5CD4 - chains J and K of the 12 polymer chains in the assembly; structure by X-ray diffraction, 3.20 A resolution.

[Chain J (and K)]
Name: CRISPR system Cascade subunit CasB
Organism: Escherichia coli
Notes: chain K of this document is another copy of the same molecule, construct and numbering; everything in this record applies to it too
Reference sequence: P76632 (CSE2_ECOLI); residue numbers follow UniProt; this construct covers 1-160
Amino-acid sequence (165 residues; numbered -4 to 160; the number before each row is that of its first residue; numbers below 1 keep their minus sign (Gly-4 is residue -4)):
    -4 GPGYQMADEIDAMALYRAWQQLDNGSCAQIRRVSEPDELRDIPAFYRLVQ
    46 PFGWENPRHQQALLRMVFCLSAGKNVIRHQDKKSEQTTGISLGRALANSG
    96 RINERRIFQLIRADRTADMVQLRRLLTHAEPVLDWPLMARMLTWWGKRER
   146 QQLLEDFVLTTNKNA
Disordered / not traced: -4 to 3, 160 (chain K: -4 to 2, 78-81)
Construct notes: expression tag (-4 to 0)
What the authors report for this chain:
  - mutagenesis - R27A/R101A, R107A/R119A: abolished binding to CRISPR system Cascade subunit CasC
  - mutagenesis - R27A/R101A, R107A/R119A: abolished expression

[How chain J and chain K interact]
Residue-residue contacts (23):
  Glu99(J) with Pro38(K); Arg42(K), salt bridge
  Ile106(J) with Asp36(K)
  Arg107(J) with Asp36(K), salt bridge
  Lys142(J) with Asp36(K)
  Arg143(J) with Arg35(K)
  Gln146(J) with Asp32(K), hydrogen bond (side chain-backbone); Arg35(K); Asp36(K), hydrogen bond; Tyr41(K)
  Leu149(J) with Asp36(K); Pro38(K), hydrophobic; Tyr41(K), hydrophobic
  Glu150(J) with Tyr41(K); Trp49(K), hydrogen bond
  Val153(J) with Pro38(K), hydrophobic; Arg42(K)
  Leu154(J) with Tyr41(K); Gln45(K); Glu50(K)
  Asn157(J) with Arg42(K); Gln45(K), hydrogen bond
  Lys158(J) with Gln45(K)
Interface residues without a listed pair, chain J (13 interface residues in all): Phe103
Interface residues without a listed pair, chain K (10 interface residues in all): Ile37

[In short]
13 residues of chain J face 10 of chain K across their interface, with 4 hydrogen bonds and 2 salt bridges.
Polar pairs include Glu99(J)-Arg42(K), Arg107(J)-Asp36(K) and Gln146(J)-Asp32(K). The paper reports that
R27A/R101A and R107A/R119A of chain J abolish binding to CRISPR system Cascade subunit CasC; R27A/R101A and
R107A/R119A of chain J abolish expression.
Both chains are CRISPR system Cascade subunit CasB (Escherichia coli). Entry 5CD4 (The Type IE CRISPR Cascade
complex from E. coli, with two assemblies in the asymmetric unit ...) was determined by X-ray diffraction.
